Entry 6M0R (electron microscopy, 2.70 A resolution); this record covers chains J and K of the 15 polymer chains in the assembly.

== Chain J (and K) ==
Protein: V-type proton ATPase subunit c
From: Saccharomyces cerevisiae (strain ATCC 204508 / S288c)
Notes: chain K of this document is another copy of the same molecule, construct and numbering; everything in this record applies to it too
UniProt: P25515 (VATL1_YEAST); residue numbers follow UniProt; this construct covers 1-159
Amino-acid sequence (159 residues; numbered 1 to 159; the number before each row is that of its first residue):
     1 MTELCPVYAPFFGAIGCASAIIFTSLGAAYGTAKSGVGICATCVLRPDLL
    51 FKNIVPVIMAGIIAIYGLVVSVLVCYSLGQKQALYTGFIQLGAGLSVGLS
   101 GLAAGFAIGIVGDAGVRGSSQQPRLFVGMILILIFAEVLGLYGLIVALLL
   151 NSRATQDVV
Swiss-Prot annotation at these positions:
  - site: Glu-137 (Essential for proton translocation)
  - mutagenesis: Glu-137 (E137D: Partial inactivation; E137Q/V/K: Inactivation)

== Interface between chain J and chain K ==
Pairs across the interface - 51 pairs, chain J then chain K:
  Glu-3(J) with Met-1(K); Val-7(K)
  Leu-4(J) with Val-7(K), hydrophobic
  Leu-84(J) with Val-7(K), hydrophobic
  Tyr-85(J) with Pro-10(K), hydrophobic; Gly-79(K); Gln-80(K)
  Phe-88(J) with Val-7(K); Pro-10(K), hydrophobic; Phe-11(K); Ala-14(K)
  Ile-89(J) with Leu-78(K), hydrophobic
  Leu-95(J) with Ile-22(K)
  Ser-96(J) with Ala-18(K)
  Ser-100(J) with Ile-21(K)
  Ala-103(J) with Ser-25(K); Leu-26(K), hydrophobic; Ala-29(K)
  Ala-107(J) with Thr-32(K)
  Ile-110(J) with Ala-33(K); Val-37(K), hydrophobic
  Val-111(J) with Ala-33(K), hydrophobic
  Gly-115(J) with Cys-40(K)
  Gly-118(J) with Val-44(K)
  Gln-122(J) with Cys-43(K); Val-44(K), hydrogen bond (side chain-backbone); Pro-47(K)
  Arg-124(J) with Pro-47(K); Asp-48(K), salt bridge; Leu-50(K)
  Leu-125(J) with Cys-40(K); Cys-43(K), hydrophobic; Leu-50(K), hydrophobic
  Phe-135(J) with Val-57(K), hydrophobic; Ile-58(K), hydrophobic
  Leu-139(J) with Ser-25(K); Ala-29(K), hydrophobic; Ala-64(K), hydrophobic
  Tyr-142(J) with Ile-21(K), hydrophobic; Ala-64(K); Ile-65(K); Leu-68(K), hydrophobic
  Val-146(J) with Cys-17(K), hydrophobic; Leu-68(K), hydrophobic
  Leu-150(J) with Cys-75(K), hydrophobic
  Arg-153(J) with Cys-75(K), hydrogen bond (side chain-backbone); Tyr-76(K); Leu-78(K), hydrogen bond (side chain-backbone)
  Asp-157(J) with Gln-80(K)
  Val-158(J) with Gln-80(K)
  Val-159(J) with Gln-80(K), hydrogen bond (backbone-side chain)
Also at the interface, not in a pair above, chain J (40 interface residues in all): Ala-83, Leu-91, Gly-92, Leu-99, Phe-106, Ala-114, Gln-121, Gly-128, Leu-131, Ile-132, Gly-143, Ile-145, Leu-149
Also at the interface, not in a pair above, chain K (39 interface residues in all): Tyr-8, Ala-28, Ile-39, Phe-51, Ile-54, Ser-71, Val-72, Lys-81

== In short ==
40 residues of chain J face 39 of chain K across their interface; the contacts include 4 hydrogen bonds and 1
salt bridge. Among the polar pairs are Arg-124(J)/Asp-48(K), Gln-122(J)/Val-44(K) and Arg-153(J)/Cys-75(K).
Curated annotation (UniProt) lists one mutagenesis site on chain J.
Chain J and chain K are both V-type proton ATPase subunit c (Saccharomyces cerevisiae (strain ATCC 204508 /
S288c)); the structure, 2.7A Yeast Vo state3, was determined by electron microscopy together with 6M0S from
the same study.
